PDB entry 8EYK | electron microscopy, 2.70 A resolution | chains E and F

Chain E (and F):
Protein: Fatty acid synthase
From: Homo sapiens
Notes: EC 2.3.1.85, 2.3.1.38, 2.3.1.39, 2.3.1.41, 1.1.1.100, 4.2.1.59, 1.3.1.39, 3.1.2.14; chain F of this document is another copy of the same molecule, construct and numbering; everything in this record applies to it too
Reference sequence: P49327 (FAS_HUMAN); residue numbers follow UniProt; this construct covers 855-2511
Chain sequence (1670 residues; numbered 854 to 2523; the number before each row is that of its first residue):
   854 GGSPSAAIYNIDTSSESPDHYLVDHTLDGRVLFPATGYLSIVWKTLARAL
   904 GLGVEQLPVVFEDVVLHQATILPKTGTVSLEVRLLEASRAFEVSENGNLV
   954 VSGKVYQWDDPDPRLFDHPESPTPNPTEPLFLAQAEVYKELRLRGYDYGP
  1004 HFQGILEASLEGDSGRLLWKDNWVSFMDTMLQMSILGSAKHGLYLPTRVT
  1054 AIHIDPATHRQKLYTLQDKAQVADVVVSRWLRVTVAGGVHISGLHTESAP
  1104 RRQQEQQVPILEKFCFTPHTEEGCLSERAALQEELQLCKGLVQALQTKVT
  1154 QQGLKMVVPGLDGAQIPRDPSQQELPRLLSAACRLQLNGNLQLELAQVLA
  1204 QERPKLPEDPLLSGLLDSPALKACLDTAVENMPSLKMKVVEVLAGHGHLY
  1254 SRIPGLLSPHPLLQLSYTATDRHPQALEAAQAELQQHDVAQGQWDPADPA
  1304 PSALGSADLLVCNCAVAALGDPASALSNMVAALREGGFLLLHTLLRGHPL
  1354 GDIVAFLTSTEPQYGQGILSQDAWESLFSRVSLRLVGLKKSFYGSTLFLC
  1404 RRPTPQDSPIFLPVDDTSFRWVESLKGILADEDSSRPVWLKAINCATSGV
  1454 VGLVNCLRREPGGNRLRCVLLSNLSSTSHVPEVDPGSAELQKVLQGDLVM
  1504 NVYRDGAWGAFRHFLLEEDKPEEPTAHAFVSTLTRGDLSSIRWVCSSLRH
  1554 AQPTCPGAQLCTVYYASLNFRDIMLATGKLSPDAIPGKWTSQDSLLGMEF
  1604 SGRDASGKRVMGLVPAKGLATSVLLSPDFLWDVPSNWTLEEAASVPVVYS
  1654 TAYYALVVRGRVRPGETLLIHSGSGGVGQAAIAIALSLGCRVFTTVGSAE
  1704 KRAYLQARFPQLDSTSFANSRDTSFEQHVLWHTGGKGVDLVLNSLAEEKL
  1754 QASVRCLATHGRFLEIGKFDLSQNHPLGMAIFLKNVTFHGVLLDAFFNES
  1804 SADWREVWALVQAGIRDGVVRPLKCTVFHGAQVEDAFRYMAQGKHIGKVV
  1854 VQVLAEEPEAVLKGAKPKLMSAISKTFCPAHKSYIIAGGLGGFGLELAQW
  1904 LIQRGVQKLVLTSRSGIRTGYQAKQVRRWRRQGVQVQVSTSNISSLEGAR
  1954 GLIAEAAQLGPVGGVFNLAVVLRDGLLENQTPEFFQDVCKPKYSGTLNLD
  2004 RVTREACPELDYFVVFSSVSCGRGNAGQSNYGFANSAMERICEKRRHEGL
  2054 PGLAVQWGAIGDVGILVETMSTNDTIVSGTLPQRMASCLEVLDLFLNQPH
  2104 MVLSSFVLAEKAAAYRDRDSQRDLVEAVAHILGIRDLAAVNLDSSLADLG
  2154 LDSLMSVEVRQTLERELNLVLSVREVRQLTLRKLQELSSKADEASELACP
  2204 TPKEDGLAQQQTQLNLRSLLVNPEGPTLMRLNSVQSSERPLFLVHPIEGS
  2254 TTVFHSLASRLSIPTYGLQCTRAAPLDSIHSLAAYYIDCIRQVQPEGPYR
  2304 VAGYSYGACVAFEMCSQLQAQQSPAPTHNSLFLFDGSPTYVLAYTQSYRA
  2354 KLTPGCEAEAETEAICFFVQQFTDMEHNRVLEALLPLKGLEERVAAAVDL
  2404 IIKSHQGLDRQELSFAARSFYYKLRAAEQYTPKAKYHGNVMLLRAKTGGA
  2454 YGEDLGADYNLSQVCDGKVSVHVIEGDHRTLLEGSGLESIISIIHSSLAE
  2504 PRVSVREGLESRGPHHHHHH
Disordered / not traced: 854-857, 1123-1409, 2075-2076, 2113-2523 (chain F: 854-857, 1125-1216, 1245-1250, 1272-1311, 1317-1324, 1348-1374, 1394-1399, 1803-1804, 1867-1870, 2113-2523)
Construct notes: cloning artifact (854, 2512-2517); expression tag (2518-2523)
Small-molecule neighbours:
  - NADPH (NDP; NADPH dihydro-nicotinamide-adenine-dinucleotide phosphate), molecule 1: Phe-1573, Arg-1574, Val-1650, Thr-1654, Ser-1675, Ser-1677, Gly-1678, Gly-1679, Val-1680, Gly-1681, Thr-1698, Val-1699, Gly-1700, Lys-1704, Ser-1723, Arg-1724, Ser-1747, Ile-1769, Lys-1771, Val-1794, Leu-1795, Leu-1796, Asp-1797, Met-1843, Ala-1844, Gln-1845, Gly-1846, His-1848, Gly-1850
  - NADPH (NDP), molecule 2: Gly-1891, Gly-1894, Gly-1895, Phe-1896, Gly-1897, Thr-1915, Ser-1916, Arg-1917, Ser-1918, Arg-1921, Asn-1945, Ile-1946, Ser-1947, Leu-1971, Ala-1972, Val-1973, Val-1974, Pro-1994, Lys-1995, Phe-2019, Ser-2020, Ser-2021, Tyr-2034, Trp-2060, Gly-2061, Ala-2062, Ile-2063, Gly-2067, Ile-2068, Leu-2069
  - denifanstat (X5O): Arg-1462, Leu-1975, Asp-1977, Ser-2021, Val-2022, Ser-2023, Arg-2026, Gly-2027, Asn-2028, Ala-2029, Gln-2031, Tyr-2034, Trp-2060, Gly-2061, Ala-2062, Ile-2068, Leu-2069, Thr-2072, Val-2080, Ser-2081, Thr-2083
Curated features (UniProtKB/Swiss-Prot):
  - active site: His-878 (Proton acceptor), Asp-1031 (Proton donor), Ser-2308 (For thioesterase activity), His-2481 (For thioesterase activity)
  - modified residue: Lys-992 (N6-acetyllysine), Ser-1174 (Phosphoserine), Ser-1411 (Phosphoserine), Cys-1471 (S-nitrosocysteine), Ser-1584 (Phosphoserine), Ser-1594 (Phosphoserine), Lys-1704 (N6-(pyridoxal phosphate)lysine), Lys-1771 (N6-acetyllysine), Lys-1847 (N6-acetyllysine), Lys-1995 (N6-acetyllysine), Cys-2091 (S-nitrosocysteine), Ser-2156 (O-(pantetheine 4'-phosphoryl)serine), Ser-2198 (Phosphoserine), Thr-2204 (Phosphothreonine), Thr-2215 (Phosphothreonine), Ser-2236 (Phosphoserine), Lys-2391 (N6-acetyllysine)
  - cross-link: Lys-2449 (Glycyl lysine isopeptide (Lys-Gly) (interchain with G-Cter in SUMO2))
Reported in the primary citation:
  - mutagenesis - L1097A: unchanged catalytic activity on hydroxybutyryl substrate

Interface between chain E and chain F:
Pairs across the interface - 118 pairs, chain E then chain F:
  Ser-858(E) with Ser-858(F)
  Arg-936(E) with Leu-938(F)
  Leu-938(E) with Arg-936(F); Leu-938(F), hydrophobic; Glu-945(F)
  Ala-940(E) with Glu-945(F); Ser-947(F); Gly-950(F); Asn-951(F); Leu-952(F)
  Ser-941(E) with Glu-945(F), hydrogen bond (backbone-side chain); Leu-952(F)
  Glu-945(E) with Leu-938(F); Glu-939(F); Ala-940(F), hydrogen bond (side chain-backbone); Ser-941(F), hydrogen bond (side chain-backbone)
  Ser-947(E) with Ala-940(F)
  Gly-950(E) with Ala-940(F)
  Leu-952(E) with Ala-940(F); Ser-941(F)
  Glu-973(E) with Trp-1734(F)
  Ser-974(E) with Trp-1734(F)
  Pro-975(E) with Trp-1734(F), hydrophobic
  Arg-1051(E) with Ala-1783(F)
  Thr-1053(E) with Arg-1758(F)
  Trp-1083(E) with Leu-1733(F); Trp-1734(F); Gly-1737(F), hydrogen bond (side chain-backbone); Gly-1738(F)
  Leu-1084(E) with Gln-1730(F); Leu-1733(F), hydrophobic; Trp-1734(F)
  Tyr-1657(E) with Asn-1788(F), hydrogen bond
  Val-1661(E) with Arg-1664(F), hydrogen bond (backbone-side chain)
  Arg-1662(E) with Arg-1664(F), hydrogen bond (backbone-side chain); Asn-1788(F), hydrogen bond (side chain-backbone); Val-1789(F); Thr-1790(F)
  Arg-1664(E) with Val-1661(F); Arg-1664(F)
  Gln-1730(E) with Leu-1084(F)
  Leu-1733(E) with Trp-1083(F); Leu-1084(F), hydrophobic
  Trp-1734(E) with Glu-973(F); Ser-974(F); Pro-975(F), hydrophobic; Trp-1083(F), hydrophobic; Leu-1084(F)
  Gly-1737(E) with Trp-1083(F), hydrogen bond (backbone-side chain)
  Gly-1738(E) with Trp-1083(F)
  Leu-1753(E) with Met-1782(F), hydrophobic
  Arg-1758(E) with Thr-1053(F)
  His-1763(E) with Ala-1798(F); Glu-1802(F), salt bridge
  Lys-1771(E) with Leu-1786(F)
  Asp-1773(E) with Met-1782(F)
  Leu-1774(E) with Met-1782(F); Ala-1783(F); Phe-1785(F); Leu-1786(F)
  Ser-1775(E) with Leu-1786(F)
  Asn-1777(E) with Gly-1781(F); Met-1782(F), hydrogen bond (side chain-backbone); Ala-1783(F), hydrogen bond (side chain-backbone)
  His-1778(E) with Leu-1780(F); Met-1782(F), hydrogen bond (backbone-backbone)
  Pro-1779(E) with Pro-1779(F), hydrophobic; Leu-1780(F); Met-1782(F)
  Leu-1780(E) with His-1778(F); Pro-1779(F); Leu-1780(F), hydrogen bond (backbone-backbone); Met-1782(F), hydrophobic
  Gly-1781(E) with Asn-1777(F)
  Met-1782(E) with Leu-1753(F), hydrophobic; Asp-1773(F); Leu-1774(F); Asn-1777(F), hydrogen bond (backbone-side chain); His-1778(F), hydrogen bond (backbone-backbone); Leu-1780(F), hydrophobic; Phe-1791(F), hydrophobic
  Ala-1783(E) with Arg-1051(F); Leu-1774(F); Asn-1777(F), hydrogen bond (backbone-side chain)
  Phe-1785(E) with Leu-1774(F), hydrophobic; Phe-1791(F), hydrophobic; Gly-1793(F); Leu-1795(F)
  Leu-1786(E) with Leu-1774(F), hydrophobic; Ser-1775(F); Leu-1795(F)
  Asn-1788(E) with Tyr-1657(F), hydrogen bond; Arg-1662(F), hydrogen bond (backbone-side chain); Gly-1793(F); Val-1794(F); Leu-1795(F), hydrogen bond (side chain-backbone)
  Val-1789(E) with Arg-1662(F); Phe-1791(F); Gly-1793(F), hydrogen bond (backbone-backbone)
  Thr-1790(E) with Arg-1662(F), hydrogen bond; Thr-1790(F); Phe-1791(F); His-1792(F)
  Phe-1791(E) with Met-1782(F), hydrophobic; Phe-1785(F), hydrophobic; Val-1789(F); Thr-1790(F); Phe-1791(F), hydrogen bond (backbone-backbone)
  His-1792(E) with Val-1789(F); Thr-1790(F), hydrogen bond
  Gly-1793(E) with Phe-1785(F); Asn-1788(F); Val-1789(F), hydrogen bond (backbone-backbone)
  Val-1794(E) with Asn-1788(F)
  Leu-1795(E) with Leu-1786(F); Asn-1788(F), hydrogen bond (backbone-side chain)
  Ala-1798(E) with His-1763(F)
  Glu-1802(E) with His-1763(F), salt bridge
Interface residues without a listed pair, chain E (55 interface residues in all): Leu-937, Glu-939, Asn-951, Gln-1754
Interface residues without a listed pair, chain F (54 interface residues in all): Leu-937, Lys-1771

Summary:
55 residues of chain E face 54 of chain F across their interface; the contacts include 25 hydrogen bonds and 2
salt bridges. Among the polar pairs are His-1763(E)/Glu-1802(F), Ser-941(E)/Glu-945(F) and
Glu-945(E)/Ala-940(F). Bound to chain E: denifanstat and NADPH. From the paper: L1097A of chain E leaves
catalytic activity on hydroxybutyryl substrate unchanged.
Chain E and chain F are both Fatty acid synthase (Homo sapiens); the structure, Atomic model of the core
modifying region of human fatty acid synthase in complex with TVB-2640, was determined by electron microscopy
together with 8EYI and 8GKC from the same study.
